Entry 1GHI (X-ray diffraction, 2.30 A resolution); this record covers chain A.

# Chain A
Molecule: Beta-lactamase
Organism: Staphylococcus aureus
Notes: EC 3.5.2.6
Reference sequence: P00807 (BLAC_STAAU); the author numbering skips numbers that UniProt does not, so the offset changes along the chain: 31-57 = UniProt 25-51; 59-84 = UniProt 52-77; 87-290 = UniProt 78-281
Amino-acid sequence (258 residues; row label = number of the first residue in the row; note: 3 numbers in that range are skipped by the numbering (no residue carries them; nothing is unmodelled there)):
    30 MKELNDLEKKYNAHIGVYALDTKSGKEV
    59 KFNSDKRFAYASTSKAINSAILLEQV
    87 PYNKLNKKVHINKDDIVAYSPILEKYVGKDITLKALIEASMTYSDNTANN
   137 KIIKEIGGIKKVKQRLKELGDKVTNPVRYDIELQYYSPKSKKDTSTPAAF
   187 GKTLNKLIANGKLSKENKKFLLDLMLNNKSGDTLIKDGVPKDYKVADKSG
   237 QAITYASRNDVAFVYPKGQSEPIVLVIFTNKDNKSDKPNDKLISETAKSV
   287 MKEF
Unresolved in the structure: 30
Differences from the reference sequence: engineered mutation Asp166 (Glu157 in P00807), Gln170 (Asn161 in P00807)
Small-molecule neighbours: carbonate ion (CO3): Ser70, Ser130, Lys234, Ser235, Gly236, Arg244

# In short
Ligands of chain A: carbonate ion.
Chain A is Beta-lactamase (Staphylococcus aureus); the structure, Structure of beta-lactamase
glu166asp:asn170gln mutant, was determined by X-ray diffraction together with 1GHM and 1GHP from the same
study.
